7BOI - chains A and W of the 14 polymer chains in the assembly; structure by electron microscopy, 2.98 A resolution.

# Chain A
Molecule: 16S rRNA
Source organism: Escherichia coli K-12
Sequence (1542 nucleotides; each row starts with the number of its first residue):
     1 AAAUUGAAGAGUUUGAUCAUGGCUCAGAUUGAACGCUGGCGGCAGGCCUA
    51 ACACAUGCAAGUCGAACGGUAACAGGAAGAAGCUUGCUUCUUUGCUGACG
   101 AGUGGCGGACGGGUGAGUAAUGUCUGGGAAACUGCCUGAUGGAGGGGGAU
   151 AACUACUGGAAACGGUAGCUAAUACCGCAUAACGUCGCAAGACCAAAGAG
   201 GGGGACCUUCGGGCCUCUUGCCAUCGGAUGUGCCCAGAUGGGAUUAGCUA
   251 GUAGGUGGGGUAACGGCUCACCUAGGCGACGAUCCCUAGCUGGUCUGAGA
   301 GGAUGACCAGCCACACUGGAACUGAGACACGGUCCAGACUCCUACGGGAG
   351 GCAGCAGUGGGGAAUAUUGCACAAUGGGCGCAAGCCUGAUGCAGCCAUGC
   401 CGCGUGUAUGAAGAAGGCCUUCGGGUUGUAAAGUACUUUCAGCGGGGAGG
   451 AAGGGAGUAAAGUUAAUACCUUUGCUCAUUGACGUUACCCGCAGAAGAAG
   501 CACCGGCUAACUCCGUGCCAGCAGCCXCGGUAAUACGGAGGGUGCAAGCG
   551 UUAAUCGGAAUUACUGGGCGUAAAGCGCACGCAGGCGGUUUGUUAAGUCA
   601 GAUGUGAAAUCCCCGGGCUCAACCUGGGAACUGCAUCUGAUACUGGCAAG
   651 CUUGAGUCUCGUAGAGGGGGGUAGAAUUCCAGGUGUAGCGGUGAAAUGCG
   701 UAGAGAUCUGGAGGAAUACCGGUGGCGAAGGCGGCCCCCUGGACGAAGAC
   751 UGACGCUCAGGUGCGAAAGCGUGGGGAGCAAACAGGAUUAGAUACCCUGG
   801 UAGUCCACGCCGUAAACGAUGUCGACUUGGAGGUUGUGCCCUUGAGGCGU
   851 GGCUUCCGGAGCUAACGCGUUAAGUCGACCGCCUGGGGAGUACGGCCGCA
   901 AGGUUAAAACUCAAAUGAAUUGACGGGGGCCCGCACAAGCGGUGGAGCAU
   951 GUGGUUUAAUUCGAUGXAACGCGAAGAACCUUACCUGGUCUUGACAUCCA
  1001 CGGAAGUUUUCAGAGAUGAGAAUGUGCCUUCGGGAACCGUGAGACAGGUG
  1051 CUGCAUGGCUGUCGUCAGCUCGUGUUGUGAAAUGUUGGGUUAAGUCCCGC
  1101 AACGAGCGCAACCCUUAUCCUUUGUUGCCAGCGGUCCGGCCGGGAACUCA
  1151 AAGGAGACUGCCAGUGAUAAACUGGAGGAAGGUGGGGAUGACGUCAAGUC
  1201 AUCAUGGCCCUUACGACCAGGGCUACACACGUGCUACAAUGGCGCAUACA
  1251 AAGAGAAGCGACCUCGCGAGAGCAAGCGGACCUCAUAAAGUGCGUCGUAG
  1301 UCCGGAUUGGAGUCUGCAACUCGACUCCAUGAAGUCGGAAUCGCUAGUAA
  1351 UCGUGGAUCAGAAUGCCACGGUGAAUACGUUCCCGGGCCUUGUACACACC
  1401 GCCCGUXACACCAUGGGAGUGGGUUGCAAAAGAAGUAGGUAGCUUAACCU
  1451 UCGGGAGGGCGCUUACCACUUUGUGAUUCAUGACUGGGGUGAAGUCGUAA
  1501 CAAGGUAACCGUAGGGGAACCUGCGGUUGGAUCACCUCCUUA
Unresolved in the structure: 931-1386, 1535-1542
Modified positions: PSU (pseudouridine-5'-monophosphate) at position 516, G7M (N7-methyl-guanosine-5'-monophosphate) at position 527, 2MG (2N-methylguanosine-5'-monophosphate) at position 966, 5MC (5-methylcytidine-5'-monophosphate) at position 967, 2MG (2N-methylguanosine-5'-monophosphate) at position 1207, 4OC (4n,o2'-methylcytidine-5'-monophosphate) at position 1402, 5MC (5-methylcytidine-5'-monophosphate) at position 1407, UR3 (3-methyluridine-5'-monophoshate) at position 1498, 2MG (2N-methylguanosine-5'-monophosphate) at position 1516, MA6 (6N-dimethyladenosine-5'-monophoshate) at position 1518, MA6 (6N-dimethyladenosine-5'-monophoshate) at position 1519
Bound ions: Mg2+ site 1 near G21 (its only coordinating residue here); Mg2+ site 2: C48, U49, G115; Mg2+ site 3 near A53 (its only coordinating residue here); Mg2+ site 4: A59, C386, U387; Mg2+ site 5 near G100 (its only coordinating residue here); Mg2+ site 6: A109, G331; Mg2+ site 7 near G111 (its only coordinating residue here); Mg2+ site 8: A116, G117, G289; Mg2+ site 9: G145, A197; Mg2+ site 10: A174, C175; Mg2+ site 11: G299, G558; Mg2+ site 12 near C328 (its only coordinating residue here); 27 more Mg2+ sites not listed
What the authors report for this chain:
  - contacts within the chain: A923/U1393, U1393/A1502

# Chain W
Molecule: Small ribosomal subunit biogenesis GTPase RsgA
Source organism: Escherichia coli (strain K12)
Notes: EC 3.6.1.-
Reference sequence: P39286 (RSGA_ECOLI); residue numbers follow UniProt; this construct covers 1-350
Chain sequence (350 residues; numbered 1 to 350; the number before each row is that of its first residue):
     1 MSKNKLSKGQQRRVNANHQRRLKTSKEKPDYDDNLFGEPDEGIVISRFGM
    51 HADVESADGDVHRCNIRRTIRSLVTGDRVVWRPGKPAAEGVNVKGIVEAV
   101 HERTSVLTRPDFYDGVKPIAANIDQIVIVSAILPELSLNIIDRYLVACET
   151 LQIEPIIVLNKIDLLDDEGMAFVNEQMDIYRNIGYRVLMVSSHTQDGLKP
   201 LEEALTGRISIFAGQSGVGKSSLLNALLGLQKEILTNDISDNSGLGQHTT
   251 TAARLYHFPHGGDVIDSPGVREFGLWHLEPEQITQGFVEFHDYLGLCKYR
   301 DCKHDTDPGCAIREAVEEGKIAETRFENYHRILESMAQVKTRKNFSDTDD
Unresolved in the structure: 1-33, 348-350
Bound ions: Mg2+ site 1: Asp-111, Asp-114 (shared with UR3_1498(A) of chain A); Mg2+ site 2: Ser-221, Thr-250 (together with GMP-PNP); Zn2+: Cys-297, Cys-302, His-304, Cys-310
Small-molecule neighbours: GMP-PNP (GNP; phosphoaminophosphonic acid-guanylate ester): Asn-160, Lys-161, Asp-163, Leu-164, Ser-191, Ser-192, His-193, Gln-215, Ser-216, Gly-217, Val-218, Gly-219, Lys-220, Ser-221, Ser-222, Asn-237, Asp-238, Ile-239, Ser-240, Gln-247, His-248, Thr-249, Thr-250, Gly-269
Swiss-Prot annotation at these positions:
  - region: Met-1 to Arg-20 (Necessary for GMP-PNP-dependent association with the 30S ribosomal subunit), Phe-287 to Gly-319 (Required for binding to mature and immature 30S ribosomes), Lys-320 to Asp-350 (Required to remove RbfA from mature 30S ribosomes)
  - binding site (GTP): Asn-160 to Asp-163, Gly-214 to Ser-222
  - binding site (Zn(2+)): Cys-297, Cys-302, His-304, Cys-310
  - mutagenesis: Met-1 to Arg-20 (Loss of GMP-PNP-dependent association with 30S ribosomal subunit, increased association with 50S and 70S ribosomes), Lys-220 (K220A: Reduction in GTPase activity, 38% of wild-type kcat for GTP. Strong reduction, 5.2% of wild-type kcat for GTP; when associated with A-221), Ser-221 (S221A: Reduction in GTPase activity, 22% of wild-type kcat for GTP. GTPase activity not stimulated by 30S ribosomes. Strong reduction, 5.2% of wild-type kcat for GTP ...), Thr-250 (T250A: Loss of GTPase activity, does not dissociate RbfA), Lys-298 to Arg-300 (About 2-fold decreased binding to mature and immature 30S ribosomes, GTPase activity stimulated by ribosomes), Lys-320 to Asp-350 (Slightly increased specific binding to mature and immature 30S ribosomes, GTPase activity not stimulated by ribosomes ...)

# Interface between chain A and chain W
Contacting residue pairs (63):
  C518(A) / Arg-68(W)  sugar contact
  C519(A) / Arg-67(W)  hydrogen bond to the phosphate
  C519(A) / Arg-68(W)  hydrogen bond to the phosphate
  C519(A) / Thr-69(W)  hydrogen bond to the phosphate
  A520(A) / Arg-67(W)  salt bridge to the phosphate
  U789(A) / Arg-331(W)  salt bridge to the phosphate
  A790(A) / Ser-137(W)  sugar contact
  A790(A) / Asn-139(W)  sugar contact
  A790(A) / Ile-140(W)  sugar contact
  A790(A) / Gln-215(W)  hydrogen bond to the sugar
  A790(A) / Arg-271(W)  hydrogen bond to the base
  A790(A) / Glu-272(W)  hydrogen bond to the base
  G791(A) / Glu-135(W)  sugar contact
  G791(A) / Leu-245(W)  sugar contact
  G791(A) / Arg-271(W)  base contact
  U793(A) / Leu-245(W)  base contact
  U793(A) / Arg-271(W)  hydrogen bond to the base
  C1400(A) / Arg-342(W)  phosphate contact
  C1400(A) / Lys-343(W)  base contact
  C1400(A) / Asn-344(W)  hydrogen bond to the sugar
  G1401(A) / Arg-342(W)  salt bridge to the phosphate
  5MC_1407(A) / Thr-249(W)  sugar contact
  5MC_1407(A) / Thr-251(W)  hydrogen bond to the sugar
  A1408(A) / Phe-48(W)  sugar contact
  A1408(A) / Thr-251(W)  hydrogen bond to the sugar
  C1409(A) / Phe-48(W)  sugar contact
  C1409(A) / His-51(W)  hydrogen bond to the sugar
  C1409(A) / Arg-63(W)  hydrogen bond to the phosphate
  A1410(A) / His-51(W)  hydrogen bond to the sugar
  A1410(A) / Arg-63(W)  salt bridge to the phosphate
  A1410(A) / Lys-94(W)  sugar contact
  G1491(A) / Met-50(W)  hydrogen bond to the sugar
  A1492(A) / Met-50(W)  sugar contact
  A1493(A) / Arg-47(W)  sugar contact
  A1493(A) / Met-50(W)  hydrogen bond to the base
  A1493(A) / Ile-66(W)  hydrogen bond to the base
  A1493(A) / Arg-67(W)  base contact
  A1493(A) / Arg-68(W)  hydrogen bond to the base
  G1494(A) / Arg-47(W)  sugar contact
  G1494(A) / Gly-49(W)  hydrogen bond to the sugar
  G1494(A) / Thr-251(W)  hydrogen bond to the base
  U1495(A) / Lys-117(W)  salt bridge to the phosphate
  U1495(A) / Pro-268(W)  sugar contact
  C1496(A) / Arg-109(W)  salt bridge to the phosphate
  C1496(A) / Lys-117(W)  salt bridge to the phosphate
  C1496(A) / His-248(W)  hydrogen bond to the sugar
  C1496(A) / Gly-269(W)  sugar contact
  C1496(A) / Arg-271(W)  phosphate contact
  G1497(A) / Arg-109(W)  salt bridge to the phosphate
  G1497(A) / Val-270(W)  phosphate contact
  G1497(A) / Arg-271(W)  hydrogen bond to the phosphate
  G1497(A) / Glu-272(W)  hydrogen bond to the phosphate
  UR3_1498(A) / Asp-111(W)  base contact
  UR3_1498(A) / Phe-112(W)  base contact
  UR3_1498(A) / Tyr-113(W)  base contact
  UR3_1498(A) / Asp-114(W)  base contact
  UR3_1498(A) / Glu-272(W)  phosphate contact
  2MG_1516(A) / Asn-242(W)  phosphate contact
  G1517(A) / Asn-242(W)  hydrogen bond to the phosphate
  G1517(A) / Gln-247(W)  hydrogen bond to the phosphate
  G1517(A) / His-248(W)  hydrogen bond to the base
  G1517(A) / Arg-271(W)  hydrogen bond to the base
  MA6_1518(A) / Arg-271(W)  base contact
Also at the interface, not in a pair above, chain A (25 interface residues in all): 4OC_1402
Also at the interface, not in a pair above, chain W (42 interface residues in all): Ile-70, Arg-71, Pro-118, Arg-143, Phe-345

# Summary
25 residues of chain A face 42 of chain W across their interface, with 26 hydrogen bonds and 8 salt bridges.
Among the polar pairs are A790(A)/Arg-271(W), A790(A)/Glu-272(W) and U793(A)/Arg-271(W). Chain W binds
GMP-PNP. The paper reports contacts within the chain involving A923(A), U1393(A) and A1502(A).
Here chain A is 16S rRNA (Escherichia coli K-12) and chain W is Small ribosomal subunit biogenesis GTPase RsgA
(Escherichia coli (strain K12)). Entry 7BOI (Bacterial 30S ribosomal subunit assembly complex state F
(multibody refinement for body domain of 30S ribosome)) was determined by electron microscopy together with
7AF3, 7AF5, 7AF8, 7AFA, 7AFD, 7AFH and 17 further entries from the same study.
